PDB entry 7TKI | electron microscopy, 7.10 A resolution (low resolution: residue-level contacts below are approximate; hydrogen-bond / salt-bridge calls are withheld) | chains T and V of the 27 polymer chains in the assembly

[Chain T]
Name: ATP synthase subunit a
Source organism: Saccharomyces cerevisiae
Reference sequence: P00854 (ATP6_YEAST); residues 1-249 here correspond to UniProt positions 11-259 (UniProt number = residue number + 10)
Sequence (249 residues; row label = number of the first residue in the row):
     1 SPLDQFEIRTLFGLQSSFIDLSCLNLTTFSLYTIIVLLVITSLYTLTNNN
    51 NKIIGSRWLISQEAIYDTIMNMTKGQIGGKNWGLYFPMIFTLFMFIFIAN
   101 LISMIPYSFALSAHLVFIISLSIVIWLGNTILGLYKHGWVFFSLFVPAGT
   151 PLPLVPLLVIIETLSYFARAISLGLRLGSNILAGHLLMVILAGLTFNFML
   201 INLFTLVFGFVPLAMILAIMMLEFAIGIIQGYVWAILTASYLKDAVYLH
Unresolved in the structure: 1-25

[Chain V]
Name: ATP synthase subunit d
Source organism: Saccharomyces cerevisiae
Reference sequence: P30902 (ATP7_YEAST); residues 1-173 here correspond to UniProt positions 2-174 (UniProt number = residue number + 1)
Sequence (173 residues; each row starts with the number of its first residue):
     1 SLAKSAANKLDWAKVISSLRITGSTATQLSSFKKRNDEARRQLLELQSQP
    51 TEVDFSHYRSVLKNTSVIDKIESYVKQYKPVKIDASKQLQVIESFEKHAM
   101 TNAKETESLVSKELKDLQSTLDNIQSARPFDELTVDDLTKIKPEIDAKVE
   151 EMVKKGKWDVPGYKDRFGNLNVM
Unresolved in the structure: 1-2
Swiss-Prot annotation at these positions:
  - modified residue: Ser-1 (N-acetylserine)

[How chain T and chain V interact]
Pairs across the interface (5):
  Asn-51(T) with Leu-133(V); Thr-134(V); Val-135(V)
  Ile-53(T) with Leu-133(V)
  Gly-83(T) with Gly-156(V)
Other interface residues (no listed pair), chain T (7 interface residues in all): Asn-50, Lys-52, Ala-64, Leu-84
Other interface residues (no listed pair), chain V (5 interface residues in all): Asn-169

[Overview]
Chain T and chain V form an interface of 7 and 5 residues respectively.
Chain T is ATP synthase subunit a and chain V is ATP synthase subunit d, both from Saccharomyces cerevisiae;
the structure, Yeast ATP synthase State 2catalytic(c) with 10 mM ATP backbone model, was determined by
electron microscopy together with 7TJS, 7TJT, 7TJU, 7TJV, 7TJW, 7TJX and 30 further entries from the same
study.
